PDB entry 8FOW | X-ray diffraction, 1.60 A resolution | chain A

Chain A:
Name: Cyclin-dependent kinase 2
Organism: Homo sapiens
Notes: EC 2.7.11.22
Reference sequence: P24941 (CDK2_HUMAN); residue numbers follow UniProt; this construct covers 1-298
Amino-acid sequence (298 residues; each row starts with the number of its first residue):
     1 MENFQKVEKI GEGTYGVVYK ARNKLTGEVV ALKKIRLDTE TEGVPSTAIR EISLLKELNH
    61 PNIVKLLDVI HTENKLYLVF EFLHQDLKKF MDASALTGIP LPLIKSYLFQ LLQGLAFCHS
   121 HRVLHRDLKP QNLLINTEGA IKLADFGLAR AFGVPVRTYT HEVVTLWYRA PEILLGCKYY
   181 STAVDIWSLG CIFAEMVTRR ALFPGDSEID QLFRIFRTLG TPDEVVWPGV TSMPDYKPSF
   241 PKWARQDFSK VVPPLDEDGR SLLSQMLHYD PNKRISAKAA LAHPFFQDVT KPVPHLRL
Unresolved in the structure: 1-2, 37-46, 73-74, 153-161
Small-molecule neighbours:
  - dinaciclib (1QK; 3-[({3-ethyl-5-[(2S)-2-(2-hydroxyethyl)piperidin-1-yl]pyrazolo[1,5-a]pyrimidin-7-yl}amino)methyl]-1-hydroxypyridinium): Ile-10, Gly-11, Glu-12, Gly-13, Val-18, Ala-31, Lys-33, Val-64, Phe-80, Glu-81, Phe-82, Leu-83, His-84, Gln-85, Asp-86, Lys-89, Gln-131, Asn-132, Leu-134, Ala-144, Asp-145
  - 7TW (2-{[2-(1H-indol-3-yl)ethyl]amino}-5-nitrobenzoic acid): Tyr-15, Lys-33, Ile-35, Ile-52, Leu-55, Leu-58, Ile-63, Val-64, Leu-66, Leu-78, Phe-80, Phe-117, Cys-118, Val-123, Ala-144, Asp-145, Phe-146, Leu-148, Ala-149
Curated features (UniProtKB/Swiss-Prot):
  - active site: Asp-127 (Proton acceptor)
  - binding site (ATP): Ile-10 to Val-18, Lys-33, Glu-81 to Leu-83, Asp-86, Lys-129 to Asn-132, Asp-145
  - binding site (Mg(2+)): Asn-132, Asp-145
  - site (CDK7 binding): Lys-9, Lys-88, Lys-89, Leu-166
  - modified residue: Met-1 (N-acetylmethionine), Lys-6 (N6-acetyllysine), Thr-14 (Phosphothreonine), Tyr-15 (Phosphotyrosine), Tyr-19 (Phosphotyrosine), Thr-160 (Phosphothreonine)
  - natural variant: Pro-45 (P45L: In a glioblastoma multiforme sample)
  - mutagenesis: Lys-9 (K9F: Reduced phosphorylation by CAK), Thr-14 (T14A: 2-fold increase in activity), Tyr-15 (Y15F: 2-fold increase in activity), Lys-88 to Lys-89 (Reduced phosphorylation by CAK), Thr-160 (T160A: Abolishes activity), Leu-166 (L166R: Reduced phosphorylation by CAK and reduced kinase activity)
Reported in the primary citation:
  - catalytic residues: Lys-33 (citing earlier work)

Overview:
Ligands of chain A: dinaciclib and compound 7TW. Curated annotation (UniProt) lists active-site residue
Asp-127, 19 ATP-binding residues, Mg2+-binding residues Asn-132 and Asp-145 and 7 mutagenesis sites. The paper
reports the catalytic residue Lys-33.
Chain A is Cyclin-dependent kinase 2 (Homo sapiens); the structure, Ternary complex of CDK2 with small
molecule ligands TW8672 and Dinaciclib, was determined by X-ray diffraction (same publication as 8FP0, 8FP5,
7S84 and 7RWF).
